Entry 5SBC (X-ray diffraction, 2.32 A resolution); this record covers chains B and F of the 6 polymer chains in the assembly.

# Chain B
Name: Tubulin beta-2B chain
Organism: Bos taurus
Reference sequence: Q6B856 (TBB2B_BOVIN); the author numbering skips numbers that UniProt does not, so the offset changes along the chain: 1-42 = UniProt 1-42; 45-360 = UniProt 43-358; 369-455 = UniProt 359-445
Chain sequence (445 residues; each row starts with the number of its first residue; note: 10 numbers in that range are skipped by the numbering (no residue carries them; nothing is unmodelled there)):
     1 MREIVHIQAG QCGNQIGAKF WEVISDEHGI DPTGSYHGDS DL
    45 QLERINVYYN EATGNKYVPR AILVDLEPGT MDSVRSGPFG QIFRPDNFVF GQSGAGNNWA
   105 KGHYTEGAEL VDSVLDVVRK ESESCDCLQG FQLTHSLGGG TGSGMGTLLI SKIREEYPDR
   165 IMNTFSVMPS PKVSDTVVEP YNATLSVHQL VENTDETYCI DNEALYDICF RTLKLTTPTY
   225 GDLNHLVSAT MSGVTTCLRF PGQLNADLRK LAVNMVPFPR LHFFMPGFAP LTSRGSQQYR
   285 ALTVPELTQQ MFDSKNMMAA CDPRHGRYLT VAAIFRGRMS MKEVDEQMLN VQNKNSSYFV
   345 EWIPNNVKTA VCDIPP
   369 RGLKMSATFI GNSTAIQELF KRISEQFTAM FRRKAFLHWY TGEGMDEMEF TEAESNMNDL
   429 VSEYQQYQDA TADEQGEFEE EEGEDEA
Disordered / not traced: 278-281, 438-455
Swiss-Prot annotation at these positions:
  - motif: M1 to I4 (MREI motif)
  - binding site (GTP): Q11, E71, S140, G144, T145, G146, N206, N228
  - binding site (Mg(2+)): E71
  - modified residue: S40 (Phosphoserine), T57 (Phosphothreonine), K60 (N6-acetyllysine), S174 (Phosphoserine), T287 (Phosphothreonine), T292 (Phosphothreonine), R320 (Omega-N-methylarginine), E448 (5-glutamyl polyglutamate)
  - cross-link (Glycyl lysine isopeptide (Lys-Gly)): K60 (interchain with G-Cter in ubiquitin), K326 (interchain with G-Cter in ubiquitin)
Ion coordination: Mg2+: Q11 (together with GDP); Ca2+ near E113 (its only coordinating residue here)
Ligand contacts: GDP (guanosine-5'-diphosphate): G10, Q11, C12, Q15, I16, D69, A99, N101, S140, G142, G143, G144, T145, G146, S147, V171, P173, V177, D179, E183, N206, L209, Y224, L227, N228
Reported in the primary citation:
  - binding site for the ligand 5JS: N102, K105, V181

# Chain F
Name: Tubulin-Tyrosine Ligase
Organism: Gallus gallus
Reference sequence: E1BQ43 (E1BQ43_CHICK); residue numbers follow UniProt; this construct covers 1-378
Chain sequence (384 residues; numbered 1 to 384; the number before each row is that of its first residue):
     1 MYTFVVRDEN SSVYAEVSRL LLATGQWKRL RKDNPRFNLM LGERNRLPFG RLGHEPGLVQ
    61 LVNYYRGADK LCRKASLVKL IKTSPELSES CTWFPESYVI YPTNLKTPVA PAQNGIRHLI
   121 NNTRTDEREV FLAAYNRRRE GREGNVWIAK SSAGAKGEGI LISSEASELL DFIDEQGQVH
   181 VIQKYLEKPL LLEPGHRKFD IRSWVLVDHL YNIYLYREGV LRTSSEPYNS ANFQDKTCHL
   241 TNHCIQKEYS KNYGRYEEGN EMFFEEFNQY LMDALNTTLE NSILLQIKHI IRSCLMCIEP
   301 AISTKHLHYQ SFQLFGFDFM VDEELKVWLI EVNGAPACAQ KLYAELCQGI VDVAISSVFP
   361 LADTGQKTSQ PTSIFIKLHH HHHH
Disordered / not traced: 103-124, 156-158, 175-178, 363-372, 381-384
Sequence notes: expression tag (379-384)
Ion coordination: Mg2+: E331 (together with AMP-PCP)
Ligand contacts: AMP-PCP (ACP; phosphomethylphosphonic acid adenylate ester): K74, P95, I148, K150, I160, Q183, K184, Y185, L186, K198, D200, R202, R222, H239, L240, T241, N242, D318, M320, I330, E331, N333

# Chain B / chain F interface
Residue-residue contacts - 9 pairs, chain B then chain F:
  R311(B) with R31(F)
  L333(B) with P56(F); G57(F)
  Q336(B) with R36(F), hydrogen bond
  N337(B) with R36(F), hydrogen bond; G57(F); L58(F)
  S340(B) with N34(F), hydrogen bond
  N349(B) with R36(F)
Interface residues without a listed pair, chain B (8 interface residues in all): S341, E345
Interface residues without a listed pair, chain F (8 interface residues in all): T3, L30

# Overview
The chain B/chain F interface involves 8 residues from each chain, with 3 hydrogen bonds. Polar pairs include
Q336(B)-R36(F), N337(B)-R36(F) and S340(B)-N34(F). Chain B binds GDP. Ligands of chain F: AMP-PCP. The paper
reports a binding site for the ligand 5JS at N102(B), K105(B) and V181(B).
Chain B is Tubulin beta-2B chain (Bos taurus) and chain F is Tubulin-Tyrosine Ligase (Gallus gallus); the
structure, Tubulin-maytansinoid-5a-complex, was determined by X-ray diffraction together with 5SB8, 5SB9,
5SBA, 5SBB, 5SBD and 5SBE from the same study.
